PDB entry 4U8U | X-ray diffraction, 3.20 A resolution | chains B and M of the 45 polymer chains in the assembly

== Chain B ==
Name: Globin b Chain
From: Glossoscolex paulistus
Amino-acid sequence (142 residues; row label = number of the first residue in the row):
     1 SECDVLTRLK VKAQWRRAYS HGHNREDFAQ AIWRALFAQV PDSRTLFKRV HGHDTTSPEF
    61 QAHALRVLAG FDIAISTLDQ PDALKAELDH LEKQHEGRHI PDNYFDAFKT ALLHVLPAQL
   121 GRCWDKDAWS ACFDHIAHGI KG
Disulfide bonds: Cys-3/Cys-132
Bound ions: heme Fe: His-95 (together with cyanide ion)
Ligand contacts:
  - cyanide ion (CYN): Trp-33, Phe-47, His-63, Val-67, His-95
  - heme (HEM): Ser-43, Leu-46, Phe-47, Arg-49, Val-50, His-63, Arg-66, Val-67, Gly-70, Phe-71, Leu-91, Gln-94, His-95, Arg-98, Ile-100, Tyr-104, Phe-105, Phe-108, Phe-133, Ile-136, Ala-137, Ile-140

== Chain M ==
Name: Linker L1
From: Glossoscolex paulistus
Amino-acid sequence (224 residues; each row starts with the number of its first residue):
     2 SDTYKDRRFQ YILTNQHLFI DKLERDLHEI DDEFKKLGSD VKDQTVRHLK ARISNLEGDD
    62 CKEHEAPCGG DVPQCISDLF FCDGHKDCKN GRDEDKEVCS EVPADIGSSF AGVVSWQACE
   122 EATPHHAVVT ITANERKEFF KPRIWVRAIL AFEEEEHEHH IKTFQLRGYY SFGDRTLALG
   182 PERGTKPVYG VRCHFDRGDD DHADCQIVNP ASLFVCGNFA AERH
Not modelled in the structure: 2-3
Disulfide bonds: Cys-62/Cys-76, Cys-69/Cys-89, Cys-83/Cys-100, Cys-120/Cys-217, Cys-194/Cys-206
Bound ions: Ca2+: Phe-81, Asp-84, His-86, Asp-88, Asp-94, Glu-95

== Chain B / chain M interface ==
Residue-residue contacts (34):
  His-21(B) with His-65(M), hydrogen bond
  His-23(B) with Lys-63(M)
  Asn-24(B) with His-65(M)
  Asp-27(B) with Ser-78(M); Phe-81(M)
  Phe-28(B) with Leu-80(M), hydrophobic
  Gln-30(B) with Phe-81(M)
  Ala-31(B) with Leu-80(M), hydrophobic
  Arg-34(B) with Phe-81(M); Asp-84(M), salt bridge; His-86(M); Asp-88(M), salt bridge
  Ala-35(B) with Phe-140(M)
  Ala-38(B) with Phe-140(M), hydrophobic
  Gln-39(B) with Phe-140(M)
  Thr-110(B) with Phe-140(M)
  His-114(B) with Lys-138(M); Phe-140(M); Phe-141(M); Trp-146(M)
  Val-115(B) with Phe-141(M), hydrophobic
  Pro-117(B) with Trp-146(M), hydrophobic
  Ala-118(B) with Phe-141(M), hydrophobic; Arg-144(M); Trp-146(M)
  Gln-119(B) with His-65(M), hydrogen bond
  Gly-121(B) with Tyr-170(M); Arg-193(M)
  Arg-122(B) with Arg-193(M); Pro-211(M), hydrogen bond (side chain-backbone); Ala-212(M), hydrogen bond (side chain-backbone); Leu-214(M)
  Cys-123(B) with Pro-211(M)
  Lys-126(B) with Arg-184(M)
Also at the interface, not in a pair above, chain B (22 interface residues in all): Thr-56
Also at the interface, not in a pair above, chain M (20 interface residues in all): Arg-168

== Summary ==
22 residues of chain B face 20 of chain M across their interface, with 4 hydrogen bonds and 2 salt bridges.
Among the polar pairs are Arg-34(B)/Asp-84(M), Arg-34(B)/Asp-88(M) and His-21(B)/His-65(M). Ligands of chain
B: heme and cyanide ion.
Here chain B is Globin b Chain and chain M is Linker L1, both from Glossoscolex paulistus. Entry 4U8U (The
Crystallographic structure of the giant hemoglobin from Glossoscolex paulistus at 3.2 A resolution) was
determined by X-ray diffraction, deposited together with 4WCH.
